PDB entry 1R09 | X-ray diffraction, 2.90 A resolution | chains 1 and 2 of the 4 polymer chains in the assembly

== Chain 1 ==
Name: Human rhinovirus 14 coat protein (subunit VP1)
Organism: Human rhinovirus 14
Reference sequence: P03303 (POLG_HRV14); residues 1-289 here correspond to UniProt positions 567-855 (UniProt number = residue number + 566)
Sequence (289 residues; row label = number of the first residue in the row):
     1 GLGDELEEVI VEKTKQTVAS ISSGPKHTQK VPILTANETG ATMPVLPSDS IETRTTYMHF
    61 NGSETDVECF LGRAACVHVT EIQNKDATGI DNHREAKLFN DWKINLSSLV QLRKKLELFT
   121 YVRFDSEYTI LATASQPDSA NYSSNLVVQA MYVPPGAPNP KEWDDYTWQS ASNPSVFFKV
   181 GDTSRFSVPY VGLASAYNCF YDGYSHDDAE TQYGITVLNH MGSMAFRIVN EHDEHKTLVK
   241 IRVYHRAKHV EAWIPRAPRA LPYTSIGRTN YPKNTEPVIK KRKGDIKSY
Not modelled in the structure: 1-16
Ligand contacts: JEN (3-methoxy-6-[4-(3-methylphenyl)-1-piperazinyl]pyridazine): Ile-104, Leu-106, Phe-124, Ser-126, Tyr-128, Tyr-152, Phe-186, Val-188, Val-191, Tyr-197, Asn-198, Asn-219, Met-221, Met-224, His-245

== Chain 2 ==
Name: Human rhinovirus 14 coat protein (subunit VP2)
Organism: Human rhinovirus 14
Reference sequence: P03303 (POLG_HRV14); residues 1-262 here correspond to UniProt positions 69-330 (UniProt number = residue number + 68)
Sequence (262 residues; row label = number of the first residue in the row):
     1 SPNVEACGYS DRVQQITLGN STITTQEAAN AVVCYAEWPE YLPDVDASDV NKTSKPDTSV
    61 CRFYTLDSKT WTTGSKGWCW KLPDALKDMG VFGQNMFFHS LGRSGYTVHV QCNATKFHSG
   121 CLLVVVIPEH QLASHEGGNV SVKYTFTHPG ERGIDLSSAN EVGGPVKDVL YNMNGTLLGN
   181 LLIFPHQFIN LRTNNTATIV IPYINSVPID SMTRHNNVSL MVIPIAPLTV PTGATPSLPI
   241 TVTIAPMCTE FSGIRSKSIV PQ
Not modelled in the structure: 1-7
Differences from the reference sequence: conflict Leu-170 (Ile239 in P03303)

== Chain 1 / chain 2 interface ==
Pairs across the interface - 106 pairs, chain 1 then chain 2:
  Asn-37(1) with Phe-188(2)
  Glu-38(1) with Gln-187(2); Phe-188(2), hydrogen bond (backbone-backbone); Asn-190(2); Thr-193(2), hydrogen bond; Asn-194(2)
  Thr-39(1) with Ala-29(2); Val-32(2); Gln-187(2)
  Gly-40(1) with His-186(2)
  Thr-120(1) with Glu-129(2)
  Tyr-121(1) with Glu-129(2), hydrogen bond; Ile-204(2); Asn-205(2); Ser-206(2)
  Ala-194(1) with Ser-206(2); Val-207(2), hydrophobic
  Ser-195(1) with Ser-206(2), hydrogen bond (backbone-backbone)
  Ala-196(1) with Ser-206(2)
  Asn-198(1) with Glu-129(2); Ser-206(2), hydrogen bond
  Phe-200(1) with Glu-129(2); Gln-131(2)
  Tyr-201(1) with Glu-129(2); Gln-131(2); Arg-214(2); His-215(2)
  Asp-202(1) with Lys-81(2), salt bridge; Glu-129(2), hydrogen bond (backbone-side chain); His-130(2); Gln-131(2); His-215(2); Asn-216(2), hydrogen bond (backbone-backbone)
  Gly-203(1) with Arg-214(2); His-215(2)
  Tyr-204(1) with Val-142(2), hydrogen bond (side chain-backbone); Lys-143(2); Tyr-144(2), hydrogen bond (side chain-backbone); Thr-147(2), hydrogen bond; His-148(2); Arg-214(2), hydrogen bond (backbone-backbone)
  Ser-205(1) with Arg-214(2), hydrogen bond (backbone-side chain)
  His-206(1) with Arg-214(2)
  Asp-207(1) with Tyr-144(2), hydrogen bond; Thr-213(2), hydrogen bond; Arg-214(2), hydrogen bond (side chain-backbone); Val-260(2); Pro-261(2)
  Asp-208(1) with Tyr-144(2); Pro-261(2)
  Ala-209(1) with Pro-261(2)
  Glu-210(1) with Lys-143(2), salt bridge
  Gln-212(1) with Ser-141(2)
  Tyr-213(1) with His-130(2); Gln-131(2); Leu-132(2), hydrogen bond (side chain-backbone); Ser-141(2); Val-142(2)
  Gly-214(1) with Gln-131(2)
  Ile-215(1) with Gln-131(2)
  Ile-254(1) with Tyr-35(2); Pro-128(2), hydrophobic; Ile-204(2), hydrophobic
  Pro-255(1) with Ile-183(2), hydrophobic; Phe-184(2)
  Arg-256(1) with Pro-128(2), hydrogen bond (side chain-backbone); Glu-129(2), hydrogen bond (side chain-backbone); Ile-183(2); Phe-184(2)
  Ala-257(1) with Thr-176(2); Asn-180(2); Ile-183(2)
  Pro-258(1) with Thr-176(2); Asn-180(2)
  Arg-259(1) with Asn-174(2), hydrogen bond (side chain-backbone); Gly-175(2); Thr-176(2)
  Ala-260(1) with Gly-175(2), hydrogen bond (backbone-backbone); Leu-177(2), hydrophobic
  Leu-261(1) with Tyr-171(2), hydrophobic; Gly-175(2), hydrogen bond (backbone-backbone)
  Thr-264(1) with Gly-138(2), hydrogen bond (side chain-backbone)
  Ser-265(1) with Gly-138(2); Asn-139(2)
  Gly-267(1) with Gln-131(2)
  Arg-268(1) with Gln-131(2); Asn-139(2)
  Thr-269(1) with Gln-131(2), hydrogen bond (side chain-backbone); Leu-132(2), hydrogen bond (side chain-backbone); Ala-133(2), hydrogen bond (side chain-backbone); Asn-174(2)
  Asn-270(1) with Ala-133(2); Ser-134(2), hydrogen bond (side chain-backbone); Gly-137(2), hydrogen bond (side chain-backbone); Gly-138(2), hydrogen bond (side chain-backbone); Asn-139(2); Val-140(2), hydrogen bond (side chain-backbone)
  Tyr-271(1) with Gly-137(2); Val-166(2); Asp-168(2), hydrogen bond; Tyr-171(2); Gly-175(2)
  Lys-273(1) with His-135(2); Glu-136(2)
  Val-278(1) with Tyr-171(2)
  Ile-279(1) with Leu-170(2), hydrophobic
Also at the interface, not in a pair above, chain 1 (45 interface residues in all): Thr-211, Thr-275
Also at the interface, not in a pair above, chain 2 (53 interface residues in all): Asn-30, Ile-127, Met-173

== In short ==
Chain 1 and chain 2 form an interface of 45 and 53 residues respectively, with 30 hydrogen bonds and 2 salt
bridges. Polar contacts include Asp-202(1)/Lys-81(2), Glu-210(1)/Lys-143(2) and Glu-38(1)/Thr-193(2). Bound to
chain 1: compound JEN.
Here chain 1 is Human rhinovirus 14 coat protein (subunit VP1) and chain 2 is Human rhinovirus 14 coat protein
(subunit VP2), both from Human rhinovirus 14. Entry 1R09 (Human rhinovirus 14 complexed with antiviral
compound R 61837) was determined by X-ray diffraction.
